Entry 1I10 (X-ray diffraction, 2.30 A resolution); this record covers chains A and B of the 4 polymer chains in the assembly.

Chain A (and B):
Protein: L-lactate dehydrogenase M chain
From: Homo sapiens
Notes: EC 1.1.1.27; chain B of this document is another copy of the same molecule, construct and numbering; everything in this record applies to it too
UniProtKB: P00338 (LDHA_HUMAN); numbering as in UniProt (aligned over 1-331)
Amino-acid sequence (331 residues; each row starts with the number of its first residue):
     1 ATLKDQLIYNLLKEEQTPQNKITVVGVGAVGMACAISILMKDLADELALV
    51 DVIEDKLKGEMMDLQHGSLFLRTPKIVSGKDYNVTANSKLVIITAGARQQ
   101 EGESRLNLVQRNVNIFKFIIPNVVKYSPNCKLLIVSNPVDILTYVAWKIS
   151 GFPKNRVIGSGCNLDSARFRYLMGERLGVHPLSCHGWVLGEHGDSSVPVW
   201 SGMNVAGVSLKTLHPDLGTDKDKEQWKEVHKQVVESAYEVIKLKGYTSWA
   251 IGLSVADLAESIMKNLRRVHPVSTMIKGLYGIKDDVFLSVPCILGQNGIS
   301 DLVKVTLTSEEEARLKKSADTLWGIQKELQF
Ligand contacts:
  - NADH (NAI; 1,4-dihydronicotinamide adenine dinucleotide): Val25, Gly26, Val27, Gly28, Ala29, Val30, Gly31, Asp51, Val52, Ile53, Lys56, Tyr82, Thr94, Ala95, Gly96, Ala97, Arg98, Gln99, Leu108, Asn112, Ile115, Ile119, Val135, Ser136, Asn137, Val139, Ser160, Leu164, His192, Tyr246, Thr247, Ile251
  - oxamic acid (OXM): Gln99, Arg105, Asn137, Leu164, Arg168, His192, Ala237, Ile241, Thr247

Chain A / chain B interface:
Pairs across the interface (108):
  Thr2(A) - Glu224(B)
  Leu3(A) - Leu210(B)
  Leu3(A) - Leu213(B)  hydrophobic
  Leu3(A) - His214(B)
  Leu3(A) - Glu224(B)  hydrogen bond (backbone-side chain)
  Leu3(A) - Trp226(B)
  Lys4(A) - Arg176(B)
  Lys4(A) - Leu177(B)
  Gln6(A) - Leu213(B)
  Leu7(A) - Val208(B)  hydrophobic
  Ile8(A) - Leu177(B)
  Met32(A) - Trp249(B)  hydrophobic
  Ile36(A) - Met40(B)
  Ile36(A) - Trp249(B)  hydrophobic
  Ile36(A) - Leu253(B)  hydrophobic
  Ser37(A) - Met40(B)
  Met40(A) - Ser37(B)
  Met40(A) - Met40(B)  hydrophobic
  Met40(A) - Lys41(B)
  Met40(A) - Leu253(B)  hydrophobic
  Asp55(A) - Leu243(B)
  Lys56(A) - Leu243(B)
  Lys58(A) - Leu243(B)
  Gly59(A) - Leu243(B)
  Gly59(A) - Lys244(B)
  Glu60(A) - Lys244(B)  salt bridge
  Glu60(A) - Trp249(B)  hydrogen bond
  Met62(A) - Val240(B)  hydrophobic
  Met62(A) - Leu243(B)  hydrophobic
  Asp63(A) - Lys244(B)  salt bridge
  Asp63(A) - Thr247(B)
  Asp63(A) - Ser248(B)  hydrogen bond (side chain-backbone)
  Asp63(A) - Trp249(B)  hydrogen bond (side chain-backbone)
  Asp63(A) - Ala250(B)  hydrogen bond (side chain-backbone)
  Leu64(A) - Trp249(B)  hydrophobic
  Gln65(A) - Tyr171(B)  hydrogen bond
  His66(A) - Ala167(B)
  His66(A) - Arg168(B)  hydrogen bond
  His66(A) - Ser236(B)
  His66(A) - Val240(B)
  His66(A) - Ala250(B)
  Gly67(A) - Ala250(B)
  Ser68(A) - Tyr171(B)
  Ser68(A) - His180(B)
  Ser68(A) - Pro181(B)
  Leu69(A) - Arg170(B)
  Leu69(A) - Pro181(B)
  Leu69(A) - Leu182(B)
  Phe70(A) - Asn163(B)
  Phe70(A) - Ala167(B)  hydrophobic
  Phe70(A) - Leu253(B)  hydrophobic
  Phe70(A) - Ser254(B)
  Phe70(A) - Asp257(B)
  Leu71(A) - His180(B)
  Asn163(A) - Phe70(B)
  Ala167(A) - Leu69(B)  hydrophobic
  Ala167(A) - Phe70(B)  hydrophobic
  Arg168(A) - His66(B)  hydrogen bond
  Arg170(A) - Leu69(B)
  Tyr171(A) - Gln65(B)  hydrogen bond
  Tyr171(A) - Ser68(B)
  Arg176(A) - Lys4(B)
  Leu177(A) - Lys4(B)
  Leu177(A) - Ile8(B)
  His180(A) - Ser68(B)
  His180(A) - Leu71(B)
  Leu182(A) - Leu69(B)  hydrophobic
  Leu182(A) - Arg72(B)
  Val205(A) - Leu7(B)  hydrophobic
  Val208(A) - Leu7(B)  hydrophobic
  Leu210(A) - Leu3(B)  hydrophobic
  Leu210(A) - Leu7(B)  hydrophobic
  Leu213(A) - Leu3(B)  hydrophobic
  Leu213(A) - Gln6(B)  hydrogen bond (backbone-side chain)
  Leu213(A) - Leu7(B)  hydrophobic
  His214(A) - Leu3(B)
  Glu224(A) - Thr2(B)
  Glu224(A) - Leu3(B)  hydrogen bond (side chain-backbone)
  Trp226(A) - Leu3(B)  hydrophobic
  Ser236(A) - His66(B)
  Glu239(A) - Lys58(B)  salt bridge
  Glu239(A) - Met62(B)
  Val240(A) - Gly59(B)
  Val240(A) - Met62(B)  hydrophobic
  Val240(A) - His66(B)
  Leu243(A) - Asp55(B)
  Leu243(A) - Lys56(B)
  Leu243(A) - Gly59(B)
  Leu243(A) - Met62(B)  hydrophobic
  Lys244(A) - Gly59(B)
  Lys244(A) - Glu60(B)  salt bridge
  Lys244(A) - Asp63(B)  salt bridge
  Thr247(A) - Asp63(B)
  Ser248(A) - Asp63(B)  hydrogen bond (backbone-side chain)
  Trp249(A) - Met32(B)
  Trp249(A) - Ile36(B)  hydrophobic
  Trp249(A) - Glu60(B)  hydrogen bond
  Trp249(A) - Asp63(B)  hydrogen bond (backbone-side chain)
  Trp249(A) - Leu64(B)  hydrophobic
  Trp249(A) - Trp249(B)  hydrophobic
  Ala250(A) - Asp63(B)  hydrogen bond (backbone-side chain)
  Ala250(A) - His66(B)
  Leu253(A) - Met40(B)  hydrophobic
  Leu253(A) - Gly67(B)
  Leu253(A) - Phe70(B)  hydrophobic
  Leu253(A) - Leu71(B)  hydrophobic
  Ser254(A) - Phe70(B)
  Asp257(A) - Phe70(B)
Interface residues without a listed pair, chain A (58 interface residues in all): Ala1, Val179, Pro181, Leu217, Tyr246
Interface residues without a listed pair, chain B (60 interface residues in all): Ala1, Pro74, Val179, Val205, Glu239, Tyr246

Summary:
The interface between chain A and chain B involves 58 residues on one side and 60 on the other, with 15
hydrogen bonds and 5 salt bridges. Polar contacts include Glu60(A)-Lys244(B), Asp63(A)-Lys244(B) and
Glu239(A)-Lys58(B). Bound to chain A: NADH and oxamic acid.
Both chains are L-lactate dehydrogenase M chain (Homo sapiens). Entry 1I10 (Human muscle L-lactate
dehydrogenase M chain, ternary complex with NADH and oxamate) was determined by X-ray diffraction together
with 1I0Z from the same study.
